Entry 4NYK (X-ray diffraction, 3.00 A resolution); this record covers chain A.

[Chain A]
Molecule: Acid-sensing ion channel 1
Organism: Gallus gallus
Reference sequence: Q1XA76 (ASIC1_CHICK); residues 2-466 here = UniProt positions 2-466
Sequence (470 residues; row label = number of the first residue in the row; numbers below 1 keep their minus sign (Gly-3 is residue -3)):
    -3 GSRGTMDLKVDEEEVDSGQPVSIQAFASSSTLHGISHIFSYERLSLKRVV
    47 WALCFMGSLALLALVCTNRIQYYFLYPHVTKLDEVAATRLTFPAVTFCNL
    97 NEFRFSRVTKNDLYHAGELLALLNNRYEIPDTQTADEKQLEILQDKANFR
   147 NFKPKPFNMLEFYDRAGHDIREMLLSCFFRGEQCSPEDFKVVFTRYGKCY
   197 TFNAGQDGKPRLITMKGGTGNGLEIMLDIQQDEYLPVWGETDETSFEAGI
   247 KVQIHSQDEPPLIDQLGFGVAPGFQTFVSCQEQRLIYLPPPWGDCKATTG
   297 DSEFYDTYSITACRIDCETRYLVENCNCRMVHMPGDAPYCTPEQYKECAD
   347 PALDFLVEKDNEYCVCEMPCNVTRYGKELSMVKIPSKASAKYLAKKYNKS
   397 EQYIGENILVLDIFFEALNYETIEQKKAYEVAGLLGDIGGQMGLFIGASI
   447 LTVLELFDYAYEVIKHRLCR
Not modelled in the structure: -3 to 41, 456-466
Sequence notes: expression tag (-3 to 1)
Swiss-Prot annotation at these positions:
  - motif: Gly443 to Ser445 (GAS motif)
  - site: Glu80 (Involved in channel desensitization), Asp356 (Involved in proton-dependent gating)
  - glycosylation (N-linked (GlcNAc...) asparagine): Asn367, Asn394
  - mutagenesis: Glu80 (E80A: Strongly increases speed of desensitization), Asp346 (D346N: Loss of pH-gated channel activity), Asp350 (D350N: Loss of pH-gated channel activity)
Disulfides: Cys94-Cys195, Cys173-Cys180, Cys291-Cys366, Cys309-Cys362, Cys313-Cys360, Cys322-Cys344, Cys324-Cys336
From the paper describing this entry:
  - contacts within the chain: Tyr425-Asp433
  - self-association interface (contacts with another copy of this molecule); pairs are residue here / residue on that copy: Asp433-Asp433, Gly436-Gly436

[In short]
UniProt lists 4 mutagenesis sites. The paper reports a self-association interface involving Asp433 and Gly436;
contacts within the chain involving Tyr425 and Asp433.
Chain A is Acid-sensing ion channel 1 (Gallus gallus); the structure, Structure of a membrane protein, was
determined by X-ray diffraction (same publication as 3IJ4).
